PDB entry 4XZD | X-ray diffraction, 1.70 A resolution | chain A

Chain A:
Name: Extracellular heme acquisition hemophore HasA
Organism: Yersinia pseudotuberculosis IP 32953
Reference sequence: Q66G68 (Q66G68_YERPS); residue numbers follow UniProt; this construct covers 1-205
Amino-acid sequence (217 residues; numbered -11 to 205; the number before each row is that of its first residue; numbers below 1 keep their minus sign (Met-11 is residue -11)):
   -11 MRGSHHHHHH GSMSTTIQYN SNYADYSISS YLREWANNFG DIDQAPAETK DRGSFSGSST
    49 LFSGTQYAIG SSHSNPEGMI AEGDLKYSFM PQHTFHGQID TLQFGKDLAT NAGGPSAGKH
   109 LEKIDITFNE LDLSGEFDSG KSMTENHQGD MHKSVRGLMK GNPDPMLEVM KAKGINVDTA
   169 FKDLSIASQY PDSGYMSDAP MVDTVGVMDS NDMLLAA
Not modelled in the structure: -11 to 1, 181-205
Sequence notes: expression tag (-11 to 0)
Bound ions: heme Fe near Tyr75 (its only coordinating residue here)
Small-molecule neighbours: heme (HEM): Asp31, Lys38, Arg40, Gly41, Ser42, Phe43, Leu49, Phe50, Tyr55, Tyr75, Phe77, His81, Phe83, Met131, His135, His140, Val143, Arg144, Met147

Overview:
Chain A binds heme.
Chain A is Extracellular heme acquisition hemophore HasA (Yersinia pseudotuberculosis IP 32953); the
structure, Crystal Structure of Wild-type HasA from Yersinia pseudotuberculosis, was determined by X-ray
diffraction, deposited together with 4Y1Q and 4Y4S.
